2O2P - chains A and D of the 4 polymer chains in the assembly; structure by X-ray diffraction, 1.70 A resolution.

== Chain A (and D) ==
Molecule: Formyltetrahydrofolate dehydrogenase
From: Rattus norvegicus
Notes: EC 1.5.1.6; fragment: C-terminal domain, residues 397-902; chain D of this document is another copy of the same molecule, construct and numbering; everything in this record applies to it too
Reference sequence: Q5HZB2 (Q5HZB2_RAT); residue numbers follow UniProt; this construct covers 397-902
Amino-acid sequence (517 residues; each row starts with the number of its first residue):
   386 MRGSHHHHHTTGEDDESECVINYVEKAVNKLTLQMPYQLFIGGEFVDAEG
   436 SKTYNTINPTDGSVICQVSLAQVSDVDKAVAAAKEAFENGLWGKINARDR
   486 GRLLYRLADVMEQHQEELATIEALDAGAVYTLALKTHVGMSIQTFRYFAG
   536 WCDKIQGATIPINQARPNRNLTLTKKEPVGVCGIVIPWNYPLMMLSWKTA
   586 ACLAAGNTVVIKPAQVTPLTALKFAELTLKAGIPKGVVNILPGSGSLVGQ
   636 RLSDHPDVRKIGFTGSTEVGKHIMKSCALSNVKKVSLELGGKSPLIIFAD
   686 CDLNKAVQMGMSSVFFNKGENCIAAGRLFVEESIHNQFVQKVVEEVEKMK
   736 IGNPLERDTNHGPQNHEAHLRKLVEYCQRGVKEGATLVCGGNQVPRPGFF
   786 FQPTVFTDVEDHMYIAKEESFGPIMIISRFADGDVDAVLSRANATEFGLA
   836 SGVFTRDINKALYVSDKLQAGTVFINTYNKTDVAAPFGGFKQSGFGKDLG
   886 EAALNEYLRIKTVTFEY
Unresolved in the structure: 386-404
Differences from the reference sequence: initiating methionine (386); cloning artifact (387-389, 395-396); expression tag (390-394)

== Interface between chain A and chain D ==
Residue-residue contacts (45; chain A residue first):
  Asn481(A) - Asn548(D)
  Asn481(A) - Gln549(D)  hydrogen bond (side chain-backbone)
  Ala482(A) - Pro546(D)  hydrophobic
  Arg483(A) - Asn548(D)  hydrogen bond
  Asp538(A) - Pro546(D)
  Ile540(A) - Pro546(D)
  Gln541(A) - Ala543(D)
  Gln541(A) - Thr544(D)
  Gln541(A) - Ile545(D)
  Gly542(A) - Gly542(D)
  Gly542(A) - Ala543(D)
  Gly542(A) - Thr544(D)  hydrogen bond (backbone-backbone)
  Ala543(A) - Gln541(D)
  Ala543(A) - Gly542(D)
  Ala543(A) - Thr544(D)
  Thr544(A) - Gln541(D)
  Thr544(A) - Gly542(D)  hydrogen bond (side chain-backbone)
  Thr544(A) - Ala543(D)
  Thr544(A) - Leu558(D)
  Thr544(A) - Thr559(D)  hydrogen bond (side chain-backbone)
  Ile545(A) - Gln541(D)
  Pro546(A) - Asp538(D)
  Pro546(A) - Ile540(D)
  Asn548(A) - Asn481(D)  hydrogen bond
  Asn548(A) - Arg483(D)  hydrogen bond
  Gln549(A) - Asn481(D)  hydrogen bond (backbone-side chain)
  Leu558(A) - Thr544(D)
  Leu558(A) - Leu558(D)  hydrophobic
  Thr559(A) - Thr544(D)  hydrogen bond (backbone-side chain)
  Lys560(A) - Leu556(D)
  Thr840(A) - Ile843(D)
  Arg841(A) - Arg841(D)
  Arg841(A) - Asp842(D)  salt bridge
  Arg841(A) - Ile843(D)  hydrogen bond (backbone-backbone)
  Arg841(A) - Asn844(D)
  Asp842(A) - Arg841(D)
  Ile843(A) - Thr840(D)
  Ile843(A) - Arg841(D)  hydrogen bond (backbone-backbone)
  Ile843(A) - Ile843(D)  hydrophobic
  Ile843(A) - Ala846(D)  hydrophobic
  Ile843(A) - Ile860(D)  hydrophobic
  Ile843(A) - Asn861(D)
  Ala846(A) - Ile843(D)  hydrophobic
  Ile860(A) - Ile843(D)  hydrophobic
  Asn861(A) - Ile843(D)
Interface residues without a listed pair, chain A (28 interface residues in all): Cys537, Lys539, Ile547, Leu556, Asn844
Interface residues without a listed pair, chain D (28 interface residues in all): Ala482, Cys537, Lys539, Ile547, Lys560

== Summary ==
The chain A/chain D interface involves 28 residues from each chain, with 11 hydrogen bonds and 1 salt bridge.
Polar contacts include Arg841(A)-Asp842(D), Asn481(A)-Gln549(D) and Arg483(A)-Asn548(D).
Both chains are Formyltetrahydrofolate dehydrogenase (Rattus norvegicus). Entry 2O2P (Crystal structure of the
C-terminal domain of rat 10'formyltetrahydrofolate dehydrogenase) was determined by X-ray diffraction,
deposited together with 2O2Q and 2O2R.
